5CZ9 - chains H and I of the 28 polymer chains in the assembly; structure by X-ray diffraction, 2.90 A resolution.

# Chain H
Molecule: Proteasome subunit beta type-2
From: Saccharomyces cerevisiae (strain ATCC 204508 / S288c)
Notes: EC 3.4.25.1
Reference sequence: P25043 (PSB2_YEAST); residues 1-232 here correspond to UniProt positions 30-261 (UniProt number = residue number + 29)
Amino-acid sequence (232 residues; numbered 1 to 232; the number before each row is that of its first residue):
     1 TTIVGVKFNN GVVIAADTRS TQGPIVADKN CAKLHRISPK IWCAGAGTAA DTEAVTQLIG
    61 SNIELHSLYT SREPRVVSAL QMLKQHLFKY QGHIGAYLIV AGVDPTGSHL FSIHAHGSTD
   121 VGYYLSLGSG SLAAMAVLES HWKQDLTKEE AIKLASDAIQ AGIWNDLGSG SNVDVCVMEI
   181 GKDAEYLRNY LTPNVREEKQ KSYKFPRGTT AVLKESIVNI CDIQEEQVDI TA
Not modelled in the structure: 223-232
Covalent attachments: CARFILZOMIB, bound form (3BV) linked to T1
UniProt features mapped onto this chain:
  - active site: T1 (Nucleophile)
Reported in the primary citation:
  - catalytic residues: K33 (proposed by the authors, not directly observed)

# Chain I
Molecule: Proteasome subunit beta type-3
From: Saccharomyces cerevisiae (strain ATCC 204508 / S288c)
Notes: EC 3.4.25.1
Reference sequence: P25451 (PSB3_YEAST); residues 0-204 here correspond to UniProt positions 1-205 (UniProt number = residue number + 1)
Amino-acid sequence (205 residues; row label = number of the first residue in the row; numbering starts at 0):
     0 MSDPSSINGG IVVAMTGKDC VAIACDLRLG SQSLGVSNKF EKIFHYGHVF LGITGLATDV
    60 TTLNEMFRYK TNLYKLKEER AIEPETFTQL VSSSLYERRF GPYFVGPVVA GINSKSGKPF
   120 IAGFDLIGCI DEAKDFIVSG TASDQLFGMC ESLYEPNLEP EDLFETISQA LLNAADRDAL
   180 SGWGAVVYII KKDEVVKRYL KMRQD
Not modelled in the structure: 0
UniProt features mapped onto this chain:
  - modified residue: S30 (Phosphoserine)
  - cross-link: K69 (Glycyl lysine isopeptide (Lys-Gly) (interchain with G-Cter in ubiquitin))

# Chain H / chain I interface
Pairs across the interface (55; chain H residue first):
  I25(H) - D143(I)
  I25(H) - F146(I)  hydrophobic
  A27(H) - D130(I)
  D28(H) - D130(I)
  D28(H) - E131(I)
  K29(H) - E150(I)  salt bridge
  T48(H) - I126(I)
  A49(H) - C128(I)  hydrophobic
  A50(H) - Y95(I)
  A50(H) - I126(I)  hydrophobic
  A50(H) - C128(I)
  D51(H) - Y95(I)  hydrogen bond
  D51(H) - R98(I)  salt bridge
  A54(H) - Y95(I)
  Y90(H) - F99(I)  hydrophobic
  H93(H) - R98(I)  hydrogen bond (backbone-side chain)
  H93(H) - F99(I)
  I94(H) - F99(I)  hydrophobic
  R196(H) - E150(I)  salt bridge
  K199(H) - E150(I)
  K199(H) - S151(I)
  K199(H) - Y153(I)  hydrogen bond (side chain-backbone)
  S202(H) - E154(I)  hydrogen bond
  Y203(H) - S151(I)
  Y203(H) - L152(I)  hydrophobic
  K204(H) - E154(I)
  K204(H) - D161(I)
  F205(H) - L152(I)  hydrophobic
  F205(H) - Q168(I)
  R207(H) - E160(I)
  R207(H) - D161(I)  salt bridge
  G208(H) - E164(I)  hydrogen bond (backbone-side chain)
  T209(H) - E164(I)
  T210(H) - E164(I)  hydrogen bond
  T210(H) - S167(I)
  T210(H) - Q168(I)  hydrogen bond
  T210(H) - L199(I)
  A211(H) - L199(I)
  A211(H) - K200(I)  hydrogen bond (backbone-backbone)
  V212(H) - F163(I)  hydrophobic
  V212(H) - Y198(I)
  L213(H) - Y198(I)  hydrogen bond (backbone-backbone)
  L213(H) - L199(I)
  L213(H) - K200(I)
  K214(H) - R197(I)
  K214(H) - Y198(I)  hydrogen bond (backbone-backbone)
  E215(H) - K196(I)
  E215(H) - R197(I)  salt bridge
  S216(H) - V195(I)
  S216(H) - K196(I)  hydrogen bond (backbone-backbone)
  I217(H) - V194(I)
  V218(H) - V194(I)  hydrogen bond (backbone-backbone)
  V218(H) - K196(I)
  I220(H) - V194(I)  hydrophobic
  D222(H) - K74(I)  salt bridge
Also at the interface, not in a pair above, chain H (36 interface residues in all): V26, Q57, P206, N219
Also at the interface, not in a pair above, chain I (38 interface residues in all): H44, G46, H47, F49, Q88, D124, E158, T165, L171, Y187

# Overview
The interface between chain H and chain I involves 36 residues on one side and 38 on the other; the contacts
include 12 hydrogen bonds and 6 salt bridges. Polar contacts include K29(H)-E150(I), D51(H)-R98(I) and
R196(H)-E150(I). From UniProt: active-site residue T1(H) on chain H. From the paper: the catalytic residue
K33(H).
Here chain H is Proteasome subunit beta type-2 and chain I is Proteasome subunit beta type-3, both from
Saccharomyces cerevisiae (strain ATCC 204508 / S288c). Entry 5CZ9 (Yeast 20S proteasome beta5-D17N mutant in
complex with Carfilzomib; Propeptide expressed in trans) was determined by X-ray diffraction together with
5CZ4, 5CZ5, 5CZ6, 5CZ7, 5CZ8, 5CZA and 16 further entries from the same study.
